Entry 6XC3 (X-ray diffraction, 2.70 A resolution); this record covers chains A and C of the 5 polymer chains in the assembly.

== Chain A ==
Protein: CC12.1 light chain
Source organism: Homo sapiens
Amino-acid sequence (217 residues; row label = number of the first residue in the row; a row labelled like 95A-95B holds insertion residues (95A, then the next letters in order)):
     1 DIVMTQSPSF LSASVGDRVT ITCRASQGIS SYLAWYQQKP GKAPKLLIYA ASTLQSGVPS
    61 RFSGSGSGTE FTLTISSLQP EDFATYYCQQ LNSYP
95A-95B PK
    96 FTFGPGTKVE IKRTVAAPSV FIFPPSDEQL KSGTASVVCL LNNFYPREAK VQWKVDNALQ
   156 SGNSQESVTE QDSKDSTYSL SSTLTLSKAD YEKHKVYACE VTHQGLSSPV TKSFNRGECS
Disordered / not traced: 214-215
Disulfide bonds: Cys23-Cys88, Cys134-Cys194

== Chain C ==
Protein: Spike protein S1
Source organism: Severe acute respiratory syndrome coronavirus 2
Reference sequence: P0DTC2 (SPIKE_SARS2); numbering as in UniProt (aligned over 319-541)
Amino-acid sequence (231 residues; numbered 319 to 549; the number before each row is that of its first residue):
   319 RVQPTESIVR FPNITNLCPF GEVFNATRFA SVYAWNRKRI SNCVADYSVL YNSASFSTFK
   379 CYGVSPTKLN DLCFTNVYAD SFVIRGDEVR QIAPGQTGKI ADYNYKLPDD FTGCVIAWNS
   439 NNLDSKVGGN YNYLYRLFRK SNLKPFERDI STEIYQAGST PCNGVEGFNC YFPLQSYGFQ
   499 PTNGVGYQPY RVVVLSFELL HAPATVCGPK KSTNLVKNKC VNFSGHHHHH H
Disordered / not traced: 319-333, 446-447, 529-549
Disulfide bonds: Cys336-Cys361, Cys379-Cys432, Cys391-Cys525, Cys480-Cys488
Glycans and other covalent adducts: N-acetylglucosamine (NAG) linked to Asn343
Differences from the reference sequence: expression tag (542-549)
Swiss-Prot annotation at these positions:
  - region: Arg403 to Asp405 (Integrin-binding motif), Asn448 to Phe456 (Immunodominant HLA epitope recognized by the CD8+)
  - glycosylation: Thr323 (O-linked (GalNAc) threonine), Ser325 (O-linked (HexNAc...) serine), Asn331 (N-linked (GlcNAc...) (complex) asparagine), Asn343 (N-linked (GlcNAc...) (complex) asparagine)
  - natural variant: Gly339 (G339D: In strain: Omicron/BA.1, Omicron/BA.2 and 4 more; G339H: In strain: Omicron/BA.2.75, Omicron/XBB.1.5 and 1 more), Arg346 (R346K: In strain: Mu/B.1.621; R346T: In strain: Omicron/BQ.1.1, Omicron/XBB.1.5 and 1 more), Leu368 (L368I: In strain: Omicron/XBB.1.5, Omicron/EG.5.1), Ser371 (S371F: In strain: Omicron/BA.2, Omicron/BA.2.12.1 and 6 more; S371L: In strain: Omicron/BA.1), Ser373 (S373P: In strain: Omicron/BA.1, Omicron/BA.2 and 7 more), Ser375 (S375F: In strain: Omicron/BA.1, Omicron/BA.2 and 7 more), Thr376 (T376A: In strain: Omicron/BA.2, Omicron/BA.2.12.1 and 5 more), Asp405 (D405N: In strain: Omicron/BA.2, Omicron/BA.2.12.1 and 6 more), Arg408 (R408S: In strain: Omicron/BA.2, Omicron/BA.2.12.1 and 6 more), Lys417 (K417N: In strain: Beta/B.1.351, Omicron/BA.1 and 8 more; K417T: In strain: Gamma/P.1), Asn440 (N440K: In strain: Omicron/BA.1, Omicron/BA.2 and 7 more), Lys444 (K444T: In strain: Omicron/BQ.1.1), 16 further natural variant entries in UniProt
  - mutagenesis: Asn331 (N331Q: Reduced viral infectivity), Asn343 (N343Q: Reduced viral infectivity), Leu452 (L452R: Increased resistance to neutralizing antibodies. Decreases HLA binding to NF9 epitope. Increased binding affinity to human ACE2), Tyr453 (Y453F: Decreased HLA binding to NF9 epitope. Increased binding affinity to human ACE2), Ala475 (A475V: Increased resistance to neutralizing antibodies), Val483 (V483A: Increased resistance to neutralizing antibodies), Glu484 (E484D: Increased replication in human TMEM106B overexpressing cells), Phe490 (F490L: Increased resistance to neutralizing antibodies and human covalescent sera neutralization), Gln493 (Q493N: Reduced host ACE2-binding affinity in vitro; Q493Y: Reduced host ACE2-binding affinity in vitro), Asn501 (N501T: Reduced host ACE2-binding affinity in vitro; N501Y: Increased binding affinity to human ACE2), His519 (H519P: Increased resistance to human covalescent sera neutralization)

== How chain A and chain C interact ==
Contacting residue pairs (22; chain A residue first):
  Gln27(A) with Gly502(C)
  Gly28(A) with Asn501(C); Gly502(C), hydrogen bond (backbone-backbone)
  Ile29(A) with Tyr505(C), hydrophobic
  Ser30(A) with Gly496(C), hydrogen bond (side chain-backbone); Gln498(C), hydrogen bond; Asn501(C)
  Tyr32(A) with Ser494(C); Tyr495(C); Gly496(C), hydrogen bond (side chain-backbone); Tyr505(C), hydrophobic
  Ser67(A) with Gln498(C), hydrogen bond
  Gln90(A) with Tyr505(C), hydrogen bond
  Leu91(A) with Tyr505(C), hydrogen bond (backbone-side chain)
  Asn92(A) with Arg403(C), hydrogen bond (backbone-side chain); Lys417(C); Tyr453(C), hydrogen bond; Tyr505(C), hydrogen bond (backbone-side chain)
  Tyr94(A) with Asp405(C); Arg408(C); Gln409(C); Thr415(C), hydrogen bond (side chain-backbone)
Interface residues without a listed pair, chain A (13 interface residues in all): Ile2, Ser93, Pro95
Interface residues without a listed pair, chain C (18 interface residues in all): Glu406, Gly416, Thr500, Val503

== Summary ==
The interface between chain A and chain C involves 13 residues on one side and 18 on the other; the contacts
include 11 hydrogen bonds. Among the polar pairs are Ser30(A)-Gly496(C), Ser30(A)-Gln498(C) and
Tyr32(A)-Gly496(C). N-acetylglucosamine is covalently linked to Asn343(C).
Chain A is CC12.1 light chain (Homo sapiens) and chain C is Spike protein S1 (Severe acute respiratory
syndrome coronavirus 2); the structure, Crystal structure of SARS-CoV-2 receptor binding domain in complex
with antibodies CC12.1 and CR3022, was determined by X-ray diffraction, deposited together with 6XC2.
